PDB entry 5XT2 | X-ray diffraction, 2.65 A resolution | chain A

[Chain A]
Protein: Response regulator FixJ
Source organism: Bradyrhizobium japonicum
UniProtKB: A0A0M9B7W0 (A0A0M9B7W0_BRAJP); numbering as in UniProt (aligned over 1-205)
Amino-acid sequence (215 residues; each row starts with the number of its first residue; numbers below 1 keep their minus sign (Gly-9 is residue -9)):
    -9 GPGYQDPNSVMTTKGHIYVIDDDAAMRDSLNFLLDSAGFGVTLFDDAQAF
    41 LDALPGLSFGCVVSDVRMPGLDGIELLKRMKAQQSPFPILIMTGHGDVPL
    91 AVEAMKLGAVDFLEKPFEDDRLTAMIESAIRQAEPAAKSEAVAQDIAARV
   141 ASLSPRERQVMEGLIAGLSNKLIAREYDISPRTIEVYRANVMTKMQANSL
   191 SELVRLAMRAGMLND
Disordered / not traced: -9 to 2, 205
Sequence notes: expression tag (-9 to 0)
Ion coordination: Mg2+ site 1: Asp12, Asp55 (shared with 1 residue of chain B); Mg2+ site 2: Asp13 (shared with 2 residues of chain B)

[Summary]
Asp12 and Asp55 coordinate Mg2+ site 1.
Chain A is Response regulator FixJ (Bradyrhizobium japonicum); the structure, Crystal structures of
full-length FixJ from B. japonicum crystallized in space group P212121, was determined by X-ray diffraction
together with 5XSO from the same study.
